7O4K - chains 2 and 4 of the 17 polymer chains in the assembly; structure by electron microscopy, 3.60 A resolution.

[Chain 2]
Protein: General transcription and DNA repair factor IIH subunit TFB2
Organism: Saccharomyces cerevisiae (strain ATCC 204508 / S288c)
Reference sequence: Q02939 (TFB2_YEAST); residue numbers follow UniProt; this construct covers 1-513
Amino-acid sequence (517 residues; numbered -3 to 513; the number before each row is that of its first residue; numbers below 1 keep their minus sign (Gly-3 is residue -3)):
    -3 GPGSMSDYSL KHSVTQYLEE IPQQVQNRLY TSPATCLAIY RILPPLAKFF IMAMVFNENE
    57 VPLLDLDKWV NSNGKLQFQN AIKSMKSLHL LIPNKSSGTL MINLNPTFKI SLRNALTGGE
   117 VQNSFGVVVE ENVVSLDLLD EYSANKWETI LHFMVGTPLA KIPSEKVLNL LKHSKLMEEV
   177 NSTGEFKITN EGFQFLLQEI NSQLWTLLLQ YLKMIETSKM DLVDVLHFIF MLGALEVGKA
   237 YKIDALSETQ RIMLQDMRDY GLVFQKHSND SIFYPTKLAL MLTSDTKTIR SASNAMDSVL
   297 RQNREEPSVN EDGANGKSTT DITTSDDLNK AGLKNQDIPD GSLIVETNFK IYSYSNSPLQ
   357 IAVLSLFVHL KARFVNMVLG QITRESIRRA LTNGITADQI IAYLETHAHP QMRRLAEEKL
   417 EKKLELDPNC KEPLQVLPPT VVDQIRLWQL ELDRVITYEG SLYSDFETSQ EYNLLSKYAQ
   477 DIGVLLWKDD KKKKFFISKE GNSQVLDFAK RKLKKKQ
Unresolved in the structure: -3 to 4, 214-215, 240-241, 264-266, 283-333, 508-513
Sequence notes: expression tag (-3 to 0)

[Chain 4]
Protein: General transcription and DNA repair factor IIH subunit TFB4
Organism: Saccharomyces cerevisiae (strain ATCC 204508 / S288c)
Reference sequence: Q12004 (TFB4_YEAST); residue numbers follow UniProt; this construct covers 1-338
Amino-acid sequence (341 residues; each row starts with the number of its first residue; numbers below 1 keep their minus sign (Ser-2 is residue -2)):
    -2 SNAMDAISDP TFKHARSRKQ VTEESPSLLT VIIEIAPKLW TTFDEEGNEK GSIIKVLEAL
    58 IVFLNAHLAF NSANKVAVIA AYSQGIKYLY PESTSALKAS ESENKTRSDL KIINSDMYRR
   118 FRNVDETLVE EIYKLFELEK KQIEQNSQRS TLAGAMSAGL TYVNRISKES VTTSLKSRLL
   178 VLTCGSGSSK DEIFQYIPIM NCIFSATKMK CPIDVVKIGG SKESTFLQQT TDATNGVYLH
   238 VESTEGLIQY LATAMFIDPS LRPIIVKPNH GSVDFRTSCY LTGRVVAVGF ICSVCLCVLS
   298 IIPPGNKCPA CDSQFDEHVI AKLKRKPVVP RLKAKKKVTK P
Unresolved in the structure: -2 to 20, 93-105, 168-170, 329-338
Sequence notes: expression tag (-2 to 0)
Ion coordination: Zn2+: Cys289, Cys292, Cys305, Cys308
Swiss-Prot annotation at these positions:
  - zinc finger: Cys289 to Cys308 (C4-type)
  - modified residue: Met1 (N-acetylmethionine)

[Chain 2 / chain 4 interface]
Residue-residue contacts (44; chain 2 residue first):
  Leu33(2) with Ala66(4), hydrophobic; Tyr115(4), hydrophobic
  Tyr36(2) with Ala66(4); Phe67(4), hydrophobic
  Arg37(2) with Ala66(4); Ser69(4); Tyr115(4); Arg117(4)
  Pro41(2) with Glu21(4); Phe67(4)
  Leu42(2) with Leu258(4), hydrophobic; Ile261(4), hydrophobic
  Lys44(2) with Phe67(4), hydrogen bond (side chain-backbone)
  Phe45(2) with Thr250(4); Ile254(4), hydrophobic
  Met48(2) with Ala63(4), hydrophobic; Ala249(4); Phe253(4), hydrophobic
  Ala49(2) with Gln246(4)
  Phe52(2) with Val59(4), hydrophobic; Ile245(4), hydrophobic; Gln246(4); Ala249(4), hydrophobic
  Asn53(2) with Gln246(4)
  Lys64(2) with Val263(4)
  Trp65(2) with Thr250(4); Ile262(4); Val263(4), hydrogen bond (backbone-backbone)
  Val66(2) with Ile261(4)
  Asn67(2) with Ile261(4), hydrogen bond (backbone-backbone)
  Gly70(2) with Ile261(4)
  Gln73(2) with Ile261(4)
  Ala111(2) with Phe118(4)
  Leu112(2) with Asn62(4), hydrogen bond (backbone-side chain); Ala66(4), hydrophobic; Phe118(4), hydrophobic
  Gly114(2) with Met114(4)
  Val117(2) with Asp113(4)
  Phe121(2) with Tyr115(4), hydrophobic
  Val124(2) with Arg116(4)
  Ala230(2) with Tyr115(4), hydrogen bond (backbone-side chain)
  Glu232(2) with Arg116(4), salt bridge
  Lys235(2) with Arg116(4)
  Ser280(2) with Asn68(4)
Also at the interface, not in a pair above, chain 2 (29 interface residues in all): Gly115, Gly229
Also at the interface, not in a pair above, chain 4 (26 interface residues in all): Leu65, Pro260

[In short]
The interface between chain 2 and chain 4 involves 29 residues on one side and 26 on the other; the contacts
include 5 hydrogen bonds and 1 salt bridge. Polar pairs include Glu232(2)-Arg116(4), Lys44(2)-Phe67(4) and
Leu112(2)-Asn62(4). Cys289(4), Cys292(4), Cys305(4) and Cys308(4) coordinate Zn2+.
Here chain 2 is General transcription and DNA repair factor IIH subunit TFB2 and chain 4 is General
transcription and DNA repair factor IIH subunit TFB4, both from Saccharomyces cerevisiae (strain ATCC 204508 /
S288c). Entry 7O4K (Yeast TFIIH in the contracted state within the pre-initiation complex) was determined by
electron microscopy, deposited together with 7O4I, 7O4J, 7O4L, 7O72, 7O73 and 7O75.
